Entry 3PX7 (X-ray diffraction, 2.30 A resolution); this record covers chains A and C of the 3 polymer chains in the assembly.

== Chain A ==
Protein: DNA topoisomerase
Organism: Escherichia coli DH1
Notes: EC 5.99.1.2
Reference sequence: C9QXS7 (C9QXS7_ECOD1); residues 1-595 here = UniProt positions 1-595
Sequence (595 residues; each row starts with the number of its first residue):
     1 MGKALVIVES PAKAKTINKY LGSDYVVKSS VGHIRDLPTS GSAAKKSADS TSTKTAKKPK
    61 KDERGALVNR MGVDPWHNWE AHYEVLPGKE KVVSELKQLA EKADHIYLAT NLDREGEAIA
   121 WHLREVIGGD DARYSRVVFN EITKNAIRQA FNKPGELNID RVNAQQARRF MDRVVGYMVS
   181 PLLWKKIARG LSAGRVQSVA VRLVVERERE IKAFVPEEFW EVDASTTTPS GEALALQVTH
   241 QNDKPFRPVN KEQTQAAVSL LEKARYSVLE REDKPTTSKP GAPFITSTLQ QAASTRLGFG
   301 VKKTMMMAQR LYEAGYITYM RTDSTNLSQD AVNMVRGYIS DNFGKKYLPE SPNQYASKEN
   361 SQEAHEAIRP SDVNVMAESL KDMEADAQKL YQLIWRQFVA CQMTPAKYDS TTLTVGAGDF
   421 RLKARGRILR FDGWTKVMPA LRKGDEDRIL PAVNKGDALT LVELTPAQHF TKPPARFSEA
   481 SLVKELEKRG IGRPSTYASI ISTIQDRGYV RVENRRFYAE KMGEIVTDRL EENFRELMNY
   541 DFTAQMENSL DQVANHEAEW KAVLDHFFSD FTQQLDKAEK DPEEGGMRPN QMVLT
Disordered / not traced: 1, 39-61, 357-364, 442-447, 591-595
Differences from the reference sequence: engineered mutation Asn111 (Asp in C9QXS7)
Modified residues: Tyr319 (o-phosphotyrosine; PTR)

== Chain C ==
Molecule: 8-nt DNA strand
Sequence (8 nucleotides; each row starts with the number of its first residue):
     1 AATGCGCT
Disordered / not traced: 1

== How chain A and chain C interact ==
Pairs across the interface (41; chain A residue first):
  Glu9(A) - DT8(C)  phosphate contact
  Gly32(A) - DT8(C)  base contact
  His33(A) - DC7(C)  hydrogen bond to the base
  His33(A) - DT8(C)  hydrogen bond to the sugar
  Asp36(A) - DG6(C)  hydrogen bond to the base
  Leu67(A) - DG4(C)  base contact
  Arg70(A) - DT3(C)  hydrogen bond to the base
  Arg70(A) - DG4(C)  hydrogen bond to the base
  Glu115(A) - DC7(C)  phosphate contact
  Glu115(A) - DT8(C)  sugar contact
  Arg168(A) - DC7(C)  sugar contact
  Arg169(A) - DC5(C)  hydrogen bond to the base
  Arg169(A) - DG6(C)  base contact
  Asp172(A) - DC5(C)  sugar contact
  Asp172(A) - DG6(C)  sugar contact
  Arg173(A) - DC5(C)  hydrogen bond to the base
  Gly176(A) - DG4(C)  sugar contact
  Gly176(A) - DC5(C)  sugar contact
  Tyr177(A) - DG4(C)  stacking on the base
  Ser180(A) - DG4(C)  hydrogen bond to the sugar
  Pro181(A) - DG4(C)  base contact
  Trp184(A) - DT3(C)  sugar contact
  Trp184(A) - DG4(C)  sugar contact
  Leu191(A) - DG4(C)  sugar contact
  Ser192(A) - DG4(C)  phosphate contact
  Ser192(A) - DC5(C)  hydrogen bond to the phosphate
  Ala193(A) - DC5(C)  sugar contact
  Gly194(A) - DC5(C)  phosphate contact
  Gly194(A) - DG6(C)  phosphate contact
  Arg195(A) - DG6(C)  hydrogen bond to the phosphate
  Arg195(A) - DC7(C)  salt bridge to the phosphate
  Val196(A) - DG6(C)  hydrogen bond to the phosphate
  Gln197(A) - DC5(C)  phosphate contact
  Gln197(A) - DG6(C)  hydrogen bond to the phosphate
  Tyr319(A) - DT8(C)  phosphate contact
  Arg493(A) - DC7(C)  phosphate contact
  Arg493(A) - DT8(C)  salt bridge to the phosphate
  Ser495(A) - DC7(C)  sugar contact
  Ser495(A) - DT8(C)  hydrogen bond to the phosphate
  Thr496(A) - DC7(C)  phosphate contact
  Arg507(A) - DC5(C)  salt bridge to the phosphate
Other interface residues (no listed pair), chain A (33 interface residues in all): Ile119, Gly190, Ile491, Gly492, Thr503

== Summary ==
33 residues of chain A face 6 of chain C across their interface; the contacts include 13 hydrogen bonds, 3
salt bridges and 1 aromatic stacking contact. Among the polar pairs are His33(A)-DC7(C), Asp36(A)-DG6(C) and
Arg70(A)-DT3(C).
Chain A is DNA topoisomerase (Escherichia coli DH1) and chain C is an 8-nt DNA strand; the structure, Crystal
Structure of covalent complex of topoisomerase 1A with substrate, was determined by X-ray diffraction.
